PDB entry 7QPG | electron microscopy, 3.90 A resolution | chains R and W of the 6 polymer chains in the assembly

[Chain R]
Molecule: Kinetochore-associated protein 1
Source organism: Homo sapiens
UniProtKB: chimeric construct of A0A366VY15, P50748: residues -243 to -9 from A0A366VY15 (A0A366VY15_9GAMM) positions 2-236 (UniProt number = residue number + 245); residues 0-2209 from P50748 positions 1-2210 (UniProt number = residue number + 1)
Amino-acid sequence (2464 residues; row label = number of the first residue in the row; numbers below 1 keep their minus sign (Met-254 is residue -254)):
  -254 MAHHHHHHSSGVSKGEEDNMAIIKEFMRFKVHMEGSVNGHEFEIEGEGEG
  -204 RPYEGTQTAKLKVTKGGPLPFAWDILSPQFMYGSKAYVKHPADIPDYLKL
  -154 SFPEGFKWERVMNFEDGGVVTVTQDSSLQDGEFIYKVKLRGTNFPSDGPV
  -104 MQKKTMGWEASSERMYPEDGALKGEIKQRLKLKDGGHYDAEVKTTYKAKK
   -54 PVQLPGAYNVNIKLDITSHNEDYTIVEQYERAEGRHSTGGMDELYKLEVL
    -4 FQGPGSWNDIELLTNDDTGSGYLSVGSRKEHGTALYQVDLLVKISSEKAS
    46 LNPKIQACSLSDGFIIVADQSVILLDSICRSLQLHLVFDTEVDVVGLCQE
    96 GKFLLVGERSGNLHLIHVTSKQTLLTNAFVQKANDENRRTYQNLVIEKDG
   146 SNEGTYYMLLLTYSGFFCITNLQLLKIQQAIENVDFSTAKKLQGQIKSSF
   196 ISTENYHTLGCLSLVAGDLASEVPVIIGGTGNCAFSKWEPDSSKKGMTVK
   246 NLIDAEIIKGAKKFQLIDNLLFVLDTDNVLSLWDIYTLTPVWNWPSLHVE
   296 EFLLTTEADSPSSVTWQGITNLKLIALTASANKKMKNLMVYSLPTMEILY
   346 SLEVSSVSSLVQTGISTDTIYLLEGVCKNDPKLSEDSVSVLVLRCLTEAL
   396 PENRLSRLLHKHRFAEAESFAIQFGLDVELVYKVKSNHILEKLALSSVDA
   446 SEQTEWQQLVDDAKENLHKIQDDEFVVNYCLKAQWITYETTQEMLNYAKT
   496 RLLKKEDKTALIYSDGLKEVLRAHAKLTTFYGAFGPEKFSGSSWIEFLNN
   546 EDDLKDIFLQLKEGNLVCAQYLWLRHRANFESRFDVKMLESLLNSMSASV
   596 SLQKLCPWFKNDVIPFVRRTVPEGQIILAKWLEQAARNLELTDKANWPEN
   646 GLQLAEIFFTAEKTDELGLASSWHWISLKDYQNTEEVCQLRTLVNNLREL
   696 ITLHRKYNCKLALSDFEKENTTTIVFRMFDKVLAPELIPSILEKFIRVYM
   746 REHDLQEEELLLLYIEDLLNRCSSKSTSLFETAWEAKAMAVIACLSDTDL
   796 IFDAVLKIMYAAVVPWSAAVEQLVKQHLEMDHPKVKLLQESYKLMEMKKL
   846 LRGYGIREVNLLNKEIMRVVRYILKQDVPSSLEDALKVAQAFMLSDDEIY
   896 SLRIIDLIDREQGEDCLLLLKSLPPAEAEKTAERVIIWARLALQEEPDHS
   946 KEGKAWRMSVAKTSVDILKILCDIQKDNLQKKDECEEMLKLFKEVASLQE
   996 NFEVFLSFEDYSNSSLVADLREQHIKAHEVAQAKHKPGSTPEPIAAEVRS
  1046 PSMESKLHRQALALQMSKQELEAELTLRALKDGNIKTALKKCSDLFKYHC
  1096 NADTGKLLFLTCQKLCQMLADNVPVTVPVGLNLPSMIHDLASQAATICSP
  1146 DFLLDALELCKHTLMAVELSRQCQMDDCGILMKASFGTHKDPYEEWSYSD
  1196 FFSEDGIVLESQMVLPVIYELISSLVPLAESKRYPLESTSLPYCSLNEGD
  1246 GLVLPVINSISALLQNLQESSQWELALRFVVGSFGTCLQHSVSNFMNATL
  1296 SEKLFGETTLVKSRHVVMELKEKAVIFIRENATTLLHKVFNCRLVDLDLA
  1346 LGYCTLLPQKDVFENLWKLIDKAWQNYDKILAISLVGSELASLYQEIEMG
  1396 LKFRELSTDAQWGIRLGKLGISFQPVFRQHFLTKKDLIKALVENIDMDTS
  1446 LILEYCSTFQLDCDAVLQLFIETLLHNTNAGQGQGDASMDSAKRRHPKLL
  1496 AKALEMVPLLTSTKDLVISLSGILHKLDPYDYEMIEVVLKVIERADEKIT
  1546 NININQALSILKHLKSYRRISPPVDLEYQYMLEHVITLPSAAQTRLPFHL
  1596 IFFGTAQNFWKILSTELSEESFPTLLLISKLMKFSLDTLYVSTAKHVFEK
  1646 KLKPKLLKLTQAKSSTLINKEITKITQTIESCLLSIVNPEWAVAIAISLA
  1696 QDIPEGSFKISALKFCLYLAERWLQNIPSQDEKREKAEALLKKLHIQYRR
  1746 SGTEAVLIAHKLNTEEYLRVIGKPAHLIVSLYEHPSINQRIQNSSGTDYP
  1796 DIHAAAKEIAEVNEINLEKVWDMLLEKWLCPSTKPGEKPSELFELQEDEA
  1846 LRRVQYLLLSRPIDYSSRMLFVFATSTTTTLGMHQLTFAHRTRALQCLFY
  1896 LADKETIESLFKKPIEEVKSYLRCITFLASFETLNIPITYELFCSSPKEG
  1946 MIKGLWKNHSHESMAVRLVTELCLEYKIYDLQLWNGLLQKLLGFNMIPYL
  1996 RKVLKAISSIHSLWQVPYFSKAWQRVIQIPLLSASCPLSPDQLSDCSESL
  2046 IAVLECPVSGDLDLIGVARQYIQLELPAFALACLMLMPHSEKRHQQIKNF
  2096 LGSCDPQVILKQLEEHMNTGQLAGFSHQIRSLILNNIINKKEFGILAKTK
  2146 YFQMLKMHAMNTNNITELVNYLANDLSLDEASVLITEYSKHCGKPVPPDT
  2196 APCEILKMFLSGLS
Not modelled in the structure: -254 to 1
Construct notes: initiating methionine (-254); expression tag (-253 to -244); linker (-8 to 1)
From the paper describing this entry:
  - post-translational modification sites: Thr13, Ser15 (citing earlier work)
  - self-association interface (contacts with another copy of this molecule): Thr655 to Glu680

[Chain W]
Molecule: Centromere/kinetochore protein zw10 homolog
Source organism: Homo sapiens
UniProtKB: O43264 (ZW10_HUMAN); residues 1-779 here = UniProt positions 1-779
Amino-acid sequence (779 residues; each row starts with the number of its first residue):
     1 MASFVTEVLAHSGRLEKEDLGTRISRLTRRVEEIKGEVCNMISKKYSEFL
    51 PSMQSAQGLITQVDKLSEDIDLLKSRIESEVRRDLHVSTGEFTDLKQQLE
   101 RDSVVLSLLKQLQEFSTAIEEYNCALTEKKYVTGAQRLEEAQKCLKLLKS
   151 RKCFDLKILKSLSMELTIQKQNILYHLGEEWQKLIVWKFPPSKDTSSLES
   201 YLQTELHLYTEQSHKEEKTPMPPISSVLLAFSVLGELHSKLKSFGQMLLK
   251 YILRPLASCPSLHAVIESQPNIVIIRFESIMTNLEYPSPSEVFTKIRLVL
   301 EVLQKQLLDLPLDTDLENEKTSTVPLAEMLGDMIWEDLSECLIKNCLVYS
   351 IPTNSSKLQQYEEIIQSTEEFENALKEMRFLKGDTTDLLKYARNINSHFA
   401 NKKCQDVIVAARNLMTSEIHNTVKIIPDSKINVPELPTPDEDNKLEVQKV
   451 SNTQYHEVMNLEPENTLDQHSFSLPTCRISESVKKLMELAYQTLLEATTS
   501 SDQCAVQLFYSVRNIFHLFHDVVPTYHKENLQKLPQLAAIHHNNCMYIAH
   551 HLLTLGHQFRLRLAPILCDGTATFVDLVPGFRRLGTECFLAQMRAQKGEL
   601 LERLSSARNFSNMDDEENYSAASKAVRQVLHQLKRLGIVWQDVLPVNIYC
   651 KAMGTLLNTAISEVIGKITALEDISTEDGDRLYSLCKTVMDEGPQVFAPL
   701 SEESKNKKYQEEVPVYVPKWMPFKELMMMLQASLQEIGDRWADGKGPLAA
   751 AFSSSEVKALIRALFQNTERRAAALAKIK
From the paper describing this entry:
  - self-association interface (contacts with another copy of this molecule): Glu418, Ile419, His420, Asn421, Thr422, Glu529, Gln536, Arg635, Ile638

[Interface between chain R and chain W]
Contacting residue pairs (148; chain R residue first):
  Glu853(R) - Leu50(W)
  Lys859(R) - Asn123(W)  hydrogen bond (side chain-backbone)
  Lys859(R) - Thr127(W)
  Glu860(R) - Phe49(W)
  Arg863(R) - Lys45(W)
  Arg863(R) - Ser47(W)
  Arg866(R) - Tyr46(W)
  Arg866(R) - Glu165(W)  salt bridge
  Tyr867(R) - Ser47(W)
  Tyr867(R) - Glu48(W)
  Lys870(R) - Tyr46(W)  hydrogen bond (side chain-backbone)
  Lys870(R) - Ser47(W)
  Asp892(R) - Tyr175(W)  hydrogen bond
  Lys925(R) - Tyr175(W)
  Glu928(R) - Tyr175(W)
  Arg929(R) - Gln171(W)  hydrogen bond
  Arg929(R) - Asn172(W)  hydrogen bond
  Arg929(R) - Tyr175(W)
  Ile932(R) - Gln171(W)
  Trp933(R) - Thr167(W)  hydrogen bond
  Trp933(R) - Gln171(W)
  Arg935(R) - Glu236(W)  salt bridge
  Leu936(R) - Lys170(W)
  Leu936(R) - Gln171(W)
  Glu940(R) - Thr167(W)
  Leu974(R) - Phe189(W)  hydrophobic
  Leu974(R) - Pro190(W)
  Leu974(R) - Ser192(W)
  Leu974(R) - Lys193(W)
  Gln975(R) - Phe189(W)
  Lys977(R) - Lys193(W)
  Asp978(R) - Tyr251(W)
  Glu979(R) - Ser243(W)  hydrogen bond
  Glu979(R) - Met247(W)
  Glu981(R) - Lys193(W)  salt bridge
  Glu982(R) - Lys242(W)  salt bridge
  His1133(R) - Asp521(W)  salt bridge
  Ser1137(R) - Asp521(W)
  Ser1137(R) - Thr525(W)
  Gln1138(R) - Thr525(W)
  Thr1141(R) - Arg412(W)  hydrogen bond (backbone-side chain)
  Cys1143(R) - Arg412(W)
  Pro1145(R) - Gln405(W)
  Leu1148(R) - Ile408(W)  hydrophobic
  Leu1148(R) - Val409(W)  hydrophobic
  Leu1148(R) - Arg412(W)
  Leu1149(R) - Cys404(W)
  Leu1152(R) - Asn514(W)
  Leu1152(R) - Leu518(W)
  Cys1155(R) - Asp521(W)
  Lys1156(R) - Asn514(W)  hydrogen bond
  Lys1156(R) - His517(W)
  Leu1159(R) - His520(W)
  Glu1163(R) - Arg583(W)  salt bridge
  Arg1166(R) - Arg583(W)
  Arg1166(R) - Glu587(W)  salt bridge
  Tyr1188(R) - Lys597(W)
  Tyr1188(R) - Thr655(W)
  Tyr1188(R) - Thr659(W)
  Glu1189(R) - Leu590(W)
  Trp1191(R) - Met593(W)  hydrophobic
  Trp1191(R) - Ile648(W)  hydrophobic
  Trp1191(R) - Lys651(W)
  Trp1191(R) - Ala652(W)  hydrophobic
  Trp1191(R) - Thr655(W)
  Ser1192(R) - Thr586(W)
  Tyr1193(R) - Thr586(W)
  Tyr1193(R) - Glu587(W)
  Tyr1193(R) - Leu590(W)  hydrophobic
  Phe1196(R) - Met546(W)  hydrophobic
  Phe1196(R) - Arg582(W)
  Tyr1229(R) - Asp387(W)
  Pro1230(R) - Lys344(W)
  Pro1230(R) - Val348(W)  hydrophobic
  Pro1230(R) - Tyr391(W)  hydrogen bond (backbone-side chain)
  Pro1230(R) - His398(W)
  Leu1231(R) - Ile351(W)  hydrophobic
  Leu1231(R) - His398(W)  hydrogen bond (backbone-side chain)
  Leu1231(R) - Asn401(W)
  Leu1231(R) - Lys402(W)
  Leu1231(R) - Gln405(W)
  Glu1232(R) - Tyr391(W)
  Glu1232(R) - His398(W)
  Ser1233(R) - Asn401(W)
  Leu1236(R) - Ser397(W)  hydrogen bond (backbone-side chain)
  Leu1236(R) - Asn401(W)
  Tyr1238(R) - Arg393(W)
  Tyr1238(R) - Asn394(W)
  Glu1269(R) - Pro579(W)
  Arg1273(R) - Asp576(W)
  Val1276(R) - Arg513(W)
  Val1276(R) - Asp576(W)
  Phe1279(R) - Thr571(W)
  Gly1280(R) - Tyr510(W)
  Leu1283(R) - Tyr510(W)
  Gln1284(R) - Gln507(W)
  Gln1284(R) - Tyr510(W)
  Val1287(R) - Gln507(W)
  Ser1288(R) - Asn396(W)
  Ser1288(R) - Ser397(W)
  Ser1288(R) - Ala400(W)
  Ser1288(R) - Gln507(W)
  Asn1289(R) - Asn396(W)  hydrogen bond (backbone-side chain)
  Asn1289(R) - Ser397(W)
  Met1291(R) - Asp502(W)
  Met1291(R) - Gln503(W)  hydrogen bond (side chain-backbone)
  Asn1292(R) - Leu358(W)
  Thr1294(R) - Gln359(W)  hydrogen bond
  Leu1295(R) - Glu362(W)
  Leu1295(R) - Ile395(W)  hydrophobic
  Lys1298(R) - Glu362(W)  salt bridge
  Leu1299(R) - Ile365(W)  hydrophobic
  Leu1299(R) - Arg393(W)
  Phe1300(R) - Asn396(W)
  Lys1316(R) - Pro565(W)  hydrogen bond (side chain-backbone)
  Lys1316(R) - Ile566(W)
  Lys1316(R) - Asp569(W)  salt bridge
  Val1320(R) - Asp569(W)
  Ile1323(R) - Thr571(W)
  Asp1341(R) - Arg582(W)  salt bridge
  Leu1342(R) - Ser471(W)
  Leu1342(R) - Phe472(W)  hydrophobic
  Asp1343(R) - Ser471(W)
  Asp1343(R) - Leu553(W)
  Asp1343(R) - Arg582(W)
  Leu1344(R) - Val578(W)  hydrophobic
  Leu1344(R) - Arg582(W)
  Leu1346(R) - Phe472(W)  hydrophobic
  Gly1347(R) - Leu553(W)
  Gly1347(R) - Val575(W)
  Tyr1348(R) - Val575(W)  hydrophobic
  Thr1350(R) - Val575(W)
  Leu1351(R) - Thr573(W)
  Gln1354(R) - Arg560(W)  hydrogen bond
  Leu1380(R) - Phe472(W)  hydrophobic
  Ser1383(R) - Leu467(W)
  Glu1384(R) - Phe472(W)
  Leu1388(R) - His557(W)
  Tyr1389(R) - His557(W)
  Arg1399(R) - Asn465(W)
  Arg1399(R) - Leu467(W)
  Glu1400(R) - Asn465(W)
  Ser1402(R) - Leu467(W)
  Thr1403(R) - Asn465(W)  hydrogen bond
  Thr1403(R) - Thr466(W)
  Gln1406(R) - Thr466(W)
  Ser1452(R) - Glu464(W)
  Thr1453(R) - Glu464(W)
Also at the interface, not in a pair above, chain R (102 interface residues in all): Gly850, Leu856, Leu897, Asp904, Lys971, Lys976, Ala1140, Ile1142, Phe1197, Val1381
Also at the interface, not in a pair above, chain W (108 interface residues in all): Cys124, Met164, Ile168, Gln169, Leu174, Gln182, Ile185, Trp187, Lys250, Glu340, Ile343, Asp468, Val506, Val522, Thr554, Leu567, Gly570, Leu577, Phe589, Arg594

[Summary]
Chain R and chain W form an interface of 102 and 108 residues respectively; the contacts include 18 hydrogen
bonds and 10 salt bridges. Among the polar pairs are Arg866(R)-Glu165(W), Arg935(R)-Glu236(W) and
Glu981(R)-Lys193(W). The paper reports modification sites Thr13(R) and Ser15(R); a self-association interface
involving Thr655(R) and Glu418(W) among others.
Here chain R is Kinetochore-associated protein 1 and chain W is Centromere/kinetochore protein zw10 homolog,
both from Homo sapiens. Entry 7QPG (Human RZZ kinetochore corona complex) was determined by electron
microscopy.
